PDB entry 3ZHF | X-ray diffraction, 1.70 A resolution | chains A and B

Chain A:
Molecule: Ap-1 complex subunit gamma-like 2
Organism: Homo sapiens
Notes: fragment: ear domain, residues 665-785
UniProtKB: O75843 (AP1G2_HUMAN); residues 665-785 here = UniProt positions 665-785
Chain sequence (124 residues; each row starts with the number of its first residue):
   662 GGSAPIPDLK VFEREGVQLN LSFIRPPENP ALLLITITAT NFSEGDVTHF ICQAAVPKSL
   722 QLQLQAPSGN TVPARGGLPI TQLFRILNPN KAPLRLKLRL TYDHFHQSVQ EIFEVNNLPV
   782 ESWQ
Unresolved in the structure: 662
Differences from the reference sequence: expression tag (662-664)

Chain B:
Molecule: Large envelope protein
Notes: fragment: pres1 domain, residues 85-91
UniProtKB: Q67953 (Q67953_HBV); residues 1-7 here correspond to UniProt positions 85-91 (UniProt number = residue number + 84)
Chain sequence (9 residues; numbered 0 to 8; the number before each row is that of its first residue; numbering starts at 0):
     0 XNPDWDFNX
Unresolved in the structure: 0-1
Differences from the reference sequence: acetylation (0); amidation (8)
Modified positions: ACE (acetyl group) at position 0; NH2 (amino group) at position 8

How chain A and chain B interact:
Contacting residue pairs (19; chain A residue first):
  Gln714(A) with Phe6(B); Asn7(B), hydrogen bond (side chain-backbone)
  Ala715(A) with Asp5(B); Phe6(B)
  Ala716(A) with Trp4(B); Asp5(B); Phe6(B)
  Val717(A) with Asp3(B); Trp4(B)
  Pro718(A) with Pro2(B); Asp3(B)
  Lys719(A) with Pro2(B), hydrogen bond (backbone-backbone); Asp3(B), salt bridge
  Ser720(A) with Pro2(B)
  Arg756(A) with Trp4(B)
  Lys758(A) with Trp4(B); Phe6(B)
  Arg760(A) with Phe6(B)
  Glu775(A) with Trp4(B)
Other interface residues (no listed pair), chain A (15 interface residues in all): Leu725, Leu757, Leu759, Ile773

Summary:
The interface between chain A and chain B involves 15 residues on one side and 6 on the other, with 2 hydrogen
bonds and 1 salt bridge. Polar contacts include Lys719(A)-Asp3(B), Gln714(A)-Asn7(B) and Lys719(A)-Pro2(B).
Here chain A is Ap-1 complex subunit gamma-like 2 (Homo sapiens) and chain B is Large envelope protein. Entry
3ZHF (gamma 2 adaptin EAR domain crystal structure with preS1 site1 peptide NPDWDFN) was determined by X-ray
diffraction (same publication as 2YMT and 4BCX).
